Entry 5XM1 (X-ray diffraction, 3.45 A resolution); this record covers chains E and I of the 10 polymer chains in the assembly.

# Chain E
Protein: Histone H3mm7
From: Mus musculus
Chain sequence (139 residues; each row starts with the number of its first residue; numbers below 1 keep their minus sign (Gly-3 is residue -3)):
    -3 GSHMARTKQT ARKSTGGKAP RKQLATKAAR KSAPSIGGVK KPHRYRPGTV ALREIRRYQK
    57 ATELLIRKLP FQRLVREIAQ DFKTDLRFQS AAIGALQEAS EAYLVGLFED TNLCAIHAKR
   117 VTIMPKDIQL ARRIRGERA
Disordered / not traced: -3 to 37

# Chain I
Molecule: 146-nt DNA strand
From: Homo sapiens
Sequence (146 nucleotides; row label = number of the first residue in the row):
     1 ATCAATATCC ACCTGCAGAT TCTACCAAAA GTGTATTTGG AAACTGCTCC ATCAAAAGGC
    61 ATGTTCAGCT GAATTCAGCT GAACATGCCT TTTGATGGAG CAGTTTCCAA ATACACTTTT
   121 GGTAGAATCT GCAGGTGGAT ATTGAT

# Interface between chain E and chain I
Contacting residue pairs - 29 pairs, chain E then chain I:
  His39(E) - DA5(I)  phosphate contact
  His39(E) - DT6(I)  phosphate contact
  Arg40(E) - DG81(I)  base contact
  Arg40(E) - DA82(I)  hydrogen bond to the base
  Arg40(E) - DA83(I)  hydrogen bond to the sugar
  Tyr41(E) - DT6(I)  hydrogen bond to the phosphate
  Tyr41(E) - DA7(I)  sugar contact
  Tyr41(E) - DA82(I)  sugar contact
  Tyr41(E) - DA83(I)  hydrogen bond to the phosphate
  Arg42(E) - DA82(I)  phosphate contact
  Pro43(E) - DG81(I)  phosphate contact
  Pro43(E) - DA82(I)  sugar contact
  Gly44(E) - DG81(I)  phosphate contact
  Gly44(E) - DA82(I)  hydrogen bond to the phosphate
  Thr45(E) - DA82(I)  hydrogen bond to the phosphate
  Val46(E) - DA82(I)  hydrogen bond to the phosphate
  Ala47(E) - DA82(I)  hydrogen bond to the phosphate
  Arg49(E) - DA7(I)  hydrogen bond to the phosphate
  Arg49(E) - DT8(I)  phosphate contact
  Lys56(E) - DC9(I)  salt bridge to the phosphate
  Arg63(E) - DT90(I)  salt bridge to the phosphate
  Arg63(E) - DT91(I)  phosphate contact
  Lys64(E) - DT91(I)  hydrogen bond to the phosphate
  Leu65(E) - DT90(I)  phosphate contact
  Leu65(E) - DT91(I)  hydrogen bond to the phosphate
  Pro66(E) - DT90(I)  phosphate contact
  Arg69(E) - DT90(I)  salt bridge to the phosphate
  Arg83(E) - DA99(I)  hydrogen bond to the phosphate
  Arg83(E) - DG100(I)  salt bridge to the phosphate

# Overview
17 residues of chain E face 12 of chain I across their interface, with 12 hydrogen bonds and 4 salt bridges.
Polar contacts include Arg40(E)-DA82(I), Arg40(E)-DA83(I) and Tyr41(E)-DT6(I).
Chain E is Histone H3mm7 (Mus musculus) and chain I is a 146-nt DNA strand (Homo sapiens); the structure, The
mouse nucleosome structure containing H2A, H2B type3-A, H3mm7, and H4, was determined by X-ray diffraction,
deposited together with 5XM0.
